Entry 2A3W (X-ray diffraction, 2.20 A resolution); this record covers chains B and C of the 10 polymer chains in the assembly.

== Chain B (and C) ==
Name: Serum amyloid P-component
Organism: Homo sapiens
Notes: chain C of this document is another copy of the same molecule, construct and numbering; everything in this record applies to it too
UniProt: P02743 (SAMP_HUMAN); residues 1-204 here correspond to UniProt positions 20-223 (UniProt number = residue number + 19)
Sequence (204 residues; numbered 1 to 204; the number before each row is that of its first residue):
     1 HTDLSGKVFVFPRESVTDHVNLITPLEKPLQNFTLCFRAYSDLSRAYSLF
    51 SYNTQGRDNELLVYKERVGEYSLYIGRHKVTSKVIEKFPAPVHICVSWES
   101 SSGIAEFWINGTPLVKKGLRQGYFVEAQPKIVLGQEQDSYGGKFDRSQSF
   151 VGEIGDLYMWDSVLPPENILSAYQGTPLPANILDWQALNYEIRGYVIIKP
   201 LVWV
Disulfides: C36-C95
Bound ions: Ca2+ site 1: D58, N59, E136, Q137, D138 (together with Bis-1); Ca2+ site 2: E136, D138, Q148 (together with Bis-1)
Residues lining bound ligands: Bis-1 (CPJ; bis-1,2-{[(Z)-2-carboxy-2-methyl-1,3-dioxane]-5-yloxycarbamoyl}-ethane): D58, N59, L62, Y64, Y74, E136, D138, Q148
Curated features (UniProtKB/Swiss-Prot):
  - binding site (Ca(2+)): D58, N59, E136, Q137, D138, Q148
  - glycosylation: N32 (N-linked (GlcNAc...) asparagine)
What the authors report for this chain:
  - binding site for Bis-1: N59, L62, Y64, Y74, Q148

== How chain B and chain C interact ==
Pairs across the interface - 35 pairs, chain B then chain C:
  V10(B) with I104(C), hydrophobic; K116(C)
  P12(B) with I104(C), hydrophobic; K117(C); G118(C), hydrogen bond (backbone-backbone)
  Y40(B) with P113(C), hydrogen bond (side chain-backbone); L114(C); V115(C)
  S41(B) with V115(C)
  D42(B) with S82(C); K83(C), hydrogen bond (side chain-backbone); V115(C); K117(C), salt bridge
  S44(B) with K83(C)
  K87(B) with I85(C)
  F88(B) with K83(C); I85(C)
  P89(B) with K83(C); I85(C)
  G152(B) with V115(C)
  E153(B) with V115(C); K116(C), salt bridge
  Y195(B) with S102(C), hydrogen bond (side chain-backbone); G103(C); G118(C); L119(C); Q121(C)
  I197(B) with S102(C); I104(C), hydrophobic
  K199(B) with E99(C), salt bridge; S102(C); I104(C); K116(C)
  V202(B) with P113(C), hydrophobic; K116(C)
Also at the interface, not in a pair above, chain B (19 interface residues in all): R13, V151, P200, W203
Also at the interface, not in a pair above, chain C (19 interface residues in all): T81, V84, W108, P166

== In short ==
Chain B and chain C each contribute 19 residues to their interface; the contacts include 4 hydrogen bonds and
3 salt bridges. Polar pairs include D42(B)-K117(C), E153(B)-K116(C) and K199(B)-E99(C). Ligands of chain B:
Bis-1. From UniProt: 6 Ca2+-binding residues on chain B. From the paper: a binding site for Bis-1 at N59(B),
L62(B) and Y64(B) among others.
Chain B and chain C are both Serum amyloid P-component (Homo sapiens); the structure, Decameric structure of
human serum amyloid P-component bound to
Bis-1,2-{[(Z)-2-carboxy-2-methyl-1,3-dioxane]-5-yloxycarbamoyl}-ethane, was determined by X-ray diffraction,
deposited together with 2A3X and 2A3Y.
